6EMU - chain A; structure by X-ray diffraction, 2.30 A resolution.

[Chain A]
Name: tRNA (guanine(9)-/adenine(9)-N1)-methyltransferase
Source organism: Thermococcus kodakarensis
Notes: EC 2.1.1.218, 2.1.1.221
UniProtKB: Q5JD38 (TRM10_THEKO); residues 97-272 here = UniProt positions 97-272
Amino-acid sequence (197 residues; row label = number of the first residue in the row; note: 95 numbers in that range are skipped by the numbering (no residue carries them; nothing is unmodelled there); numbers below 1 keep their minus sign (Met-19 is residue -19)):
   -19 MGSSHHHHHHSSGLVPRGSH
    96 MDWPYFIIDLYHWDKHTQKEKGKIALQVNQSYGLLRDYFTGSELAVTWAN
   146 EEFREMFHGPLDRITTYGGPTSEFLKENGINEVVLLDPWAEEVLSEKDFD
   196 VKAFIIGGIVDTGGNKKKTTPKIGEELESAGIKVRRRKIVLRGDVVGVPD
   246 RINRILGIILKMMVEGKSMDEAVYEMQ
Not modelled in the structure: -19 to 0, 96-97, 135-137, 208-209
Sequence notes: initiating methionine (-19); expression tag (-18 to 0, 96); engineered mutation Ala120 (Cys in Q5JD38)
Residues lining bound ligands: S-adenosylmethionine (SAM): Leu181, Asp182, Pro183, Trp184, Ile201, Gly202, Ile204, Val205, Asp206, Lys211, Lys212, Lys213, Thr214, Thr215, Arg232, Lys233, Ile234, Val240, Val243, Asp245, Ile247, Ile250
Reported in the primary citation:
  - binding site for S-adenosylmethionine: Leu181, Pro183, Trp184, Gly202, Asp206, Lys211, Lys212, Thr214, Thr215, Ile234, Asp245, Ile250
  - binding site for S-adenosylmethionine: Lys211 to Lys213 (proposed by the authors, not directly observed)
  - binding site for S-adenosylmethionine: Val205 (from molecular simulation)
  - catalytic residues: Asp206, Asp245
  - mutagenesis - Q122A (37 +/- 2%), D206A (63 +/- 2%), D206A/D245A (2 +/- 1%), D206L (39 +/- 3%), D206N (78 +/- 3%), D206N/D245N (58 +/- 11%), D245A (51 +/- 2%), D245L (7 +/- 2%), D245N (82 +/- 4 %): decreased catalytic activity
  - mutagenesis - D245N: decreased binding to tRNA-A
  - mutagenesis - D245N: unchanged binding to S-adenosylmethionine
  - mutagenesis - D206A/D245A (KD = 20.4 +/- 2.9 uM), D206L (KD = 68 +/- 19 uM), D206L/D245L, D206N/D245N (KD = 19.3 +/- 3.4 uM), D245A: decreased binding to S-adenosylmethionine
  - mutagenesis - D245L: abolished binding to S-adenosylmethionine
  - mutagenesis - D206L/D245L: abolished catalytic activity
  - conformationally variable residues (loop rearrangement): Gly202 to Thr215

[Summary]
Bound to chain A: S-adenosylmethionine. From the paper: catalytic residues Asp206 and Asp245; Q122A, D206A and
D206A/D245A, among others, reduce catalytic activity; 10 substitutions were tested in all.
Chain A is tRNA (guanine(9)-/adenine(9)-N1)-methyltransferase (Thermococcus kodakarensis); the structure,
Crystal Structure of dual specific Trm10 construct from Thermococcus kodakaraensis, was determined by X-ray
diffraction, deposited together with 6EMS, 6EMT and 6EMV.
